Entry 7TYI (electron microscopy, 3.30 A resolution); this record covers chains A and R of the 6 polymer chains in the assembly.

== Chain A ==
Protein: Guanine nucleotide-binding protein G(s) subunit alpha isoforms short
Source organism: Homo sapiens
Reference sequence: P63092 (GNAS2_HUMAN); residue numbers follow UniProt; this construct covers 1-394
Sequence (394 residues; row label = number of the first residue in the row):
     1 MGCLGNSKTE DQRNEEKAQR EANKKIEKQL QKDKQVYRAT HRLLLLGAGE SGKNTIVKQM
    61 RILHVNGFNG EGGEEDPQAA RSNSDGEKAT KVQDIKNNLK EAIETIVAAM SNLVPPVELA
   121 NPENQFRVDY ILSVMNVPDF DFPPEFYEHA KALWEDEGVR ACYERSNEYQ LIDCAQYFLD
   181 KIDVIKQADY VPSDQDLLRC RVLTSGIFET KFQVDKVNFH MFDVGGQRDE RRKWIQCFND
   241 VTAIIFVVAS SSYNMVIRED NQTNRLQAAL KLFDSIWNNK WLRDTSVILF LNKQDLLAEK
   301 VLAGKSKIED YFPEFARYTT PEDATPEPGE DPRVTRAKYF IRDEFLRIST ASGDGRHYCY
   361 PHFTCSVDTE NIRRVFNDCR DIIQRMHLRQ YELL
Disordered / not traced: 1-10, 61-203, 251-263
Construct notes: conflict Asn54 (Ser in P63092), Ala268 (Glu in P63092), Lys271 (Asn in P63092), Asp274 (Lys in P63092), Lys280 (Arg in P63092), Asp284 (Thr in P63092), Thr285 (Ile in P63092); engineered mutation Ser366 (Ala in P63092)

== Chain R ==
Protein: Calcitonin receptor
Source organism: Homo sapiens
Reference sequence: P30988 (CALCR_HUMAN), isoform P30988-2; numbering as in UniProt (aligned over 25-474)
Sequence (501 residues; row label = number of the first residue in the row; numbers below 1 keep their minus sign (Met-7 is residue -7)):
    -7 MKTIIALSYI FCLVFADYKD DDDLEVLFQG PAAFSNQTYP TIEPKPFLYV VGRKKMMDAQ
    53 YKCYDRMQQL PAYQGEGPYC NRTWDGWLCW DDTPAGVLSY QFCPDYFPDF DPSEKVTKYC
   113 DEKGVWFKHP ENNRTWSNYT MCNAFTPEKL KNAYVLYYLA IVGHSLSIFT LVISLGIFVF
   173 FRSLGCQRVT LHKNMFLTYI LNSMIIIIHL VEVVPNGELV RRDPVSCKIL HFFHQYMMAC
   233 NYFWMLCEGI YLHTLIVVAV FTEKQRLRWY YLLGWGFPLV PTTIHAITRA VYFNDNCWLS
   293 VETHLLYIIH GPVMAALVVN FFFLLNIVRV LVTKMRETHE AESHMYLKAV KATMILVPLL
   353 GIQFVVFPWR PSNKMLGKIY DYVMHSLIHF QGFFVATIYC FCNNEVQTTV KRQWAQFKIQ
   413 WNQRWGRRPS NRSARAAAAA AEAGDIPIYI CHQELRNEPA NNQGEESAEI IPLNIIEQES
   473 SAPAGLEVLF QGPHHHHHHH H
Disordered / not traced: -7 to 37, 65-69, 410-493
Construct notes: expression tag (-7 to 24, 475-493); conflict Leu447 (Pro in P30988)
Cystine bridges: Cys55-Cys81, Cys72-Cys112, Cys95-Cys134, Cys219-Cys289
Glycans and other covalent adducts: N-acetylglucosamine (NAG) linked to Asn73, Asn130
Swiss-Prot annotation at these positions:
  - glycosylation (N-linked (GlcNAc...) asparagine): Asn28, Asn73, Asn125, Asn130
  - natural variant: Leu447 (L447P: Probable protective factor against osteoporosis)

== Interface between chain A and chain R ==
Residue-residue contacts (38):
  Lys34(A) - Lys256(R)
  Gln35(A) - Lys256(R)
  Arg38(A) - Glu255(R)
  His41(A) - Phe253(R)
  Val217(A) - Phe253(R)  hydrophobic
  Phe376(A) - Phe253(R)  hydrophobic
  Cys379(A) - Phe253(R)
  Arg380(A) - Val249(R)  hydrogen bond (side chain-backbone)
  Arg380(A) - Phe253(R)
  Asp381(A) - Lys326(R)  salt bridge
  Asp381(A) - Glu329(R)
  Ile383(A) - Phe253(R)  hydrophobic
  Gln384(A) - Ile248(R)  hydrogen bond (side chain-backbone)
  Gln384(A) - Val252(R)
  Gln384(A) - Val322(R)
  Gln384(A) - Lys326(R)  hydrogen bond
  Arg385(A) - Lys326(R)  hydrogen bond (side chain-backbone)
  Arg385(A) - Glu329(R)  salt bridge
  Arg385(A) - Thr330(R)
  His387(A) - Leu247(R)  hydrogen bond (side chain-backbone)
  His387(A) - Ile248(R)
  Leu388(A) - Ile248(R)  hydrophobic
  Leu388(A) - Leu323(R)  hydrophobic
  Gln390(A) - Arg180(R)  hydrogen bond (backbone-side chain)
  Tyr391(A) - Arg180(R)
  Tyr391(A) - Tyr243(R)
  Tyr391(A) - Leu244(R)  hydrophobic
  Glu392(A) - Ile347(R)
  Glu392(A) - Cys394(R)
  Glu392(A) - Asn395(R)
  Glu392(A) - Asn396(R)  hydrogen bond (side chain-backbone)
  Leu393(A) - Leu323(R)
  Leu393(A) - Lys340(R)
  Leu393(A) - Ala344(R)
  Leu393(A) - Ile347(R)  hydrophobic
  Leu393(A) - Leu348(R)  hydrophobic
  Leu394(A) - Leu323(R)  hydrophobic
  Leu394(A) - Lys340(R)  hydrogen bond (backbone-side chain)
Interface residues without a listed pair, chain A (22 interface residues in all): Gln31, Phe219, Tyr358
Interface residues without a listed pair, chain R (25 interface residues in all): His184, Ile319, Met327

== Overview ==
22 residues of chain A and 25 residues of chain R are in contact; the contacts include 8 hydrogen bonds and 2
salt bridges. Polar pairs include Asp381(A)-Lys326(R), Arg385(A)-Glu329(R) and Arg380(A)-Val249(R).
N-acetylglucosamine is covalently linked to Asn73(R) and Asn130(R).
Chain A is Guanine nucleotide-binding protein G(s) subunit alpha isoforms short and chain R is Calcitonin
receptor, both from Homo sapiens; the structure, Calcitonin Receptor in complex with Gs and rat amylin
peptide, CT-like state, was determined by electron microscopy, deposited together with 7TYF, 7TYH, 7TYL, 7TYN,
7TYO, 7TYW and 3 further entries.
